PDB entry 2GRR | X-ray diffraction, 1.30 A resolution | chains A and B

[Chain A]
Protein: Ubiquitin-conjugating enzyme E2 I
Source organism: Homo sapiens
Notes: EC 6.3.2.19
UniProtKB: P63279 (UBE2I_HUMAN); residue numbers follow UniProt; this construct covers 1-158
Sequence (161 residues; row label = number of the first residue in the row; numbers below 1 keep their minus sign (Gly-2 is residue -2)):
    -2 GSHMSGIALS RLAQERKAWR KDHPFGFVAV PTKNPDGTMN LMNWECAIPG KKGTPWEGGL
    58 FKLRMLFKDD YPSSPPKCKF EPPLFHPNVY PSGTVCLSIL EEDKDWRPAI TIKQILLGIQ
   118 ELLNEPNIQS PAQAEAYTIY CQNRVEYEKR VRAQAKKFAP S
Unresolved in the structure: -2 to 0, 158
Construct notes: cloning artifact (-2 to 0); engineered mutation Ser127 (Asp in P63279)
UniProt features mapped onto this chain:
  - region: Arg13 to Lys18 (Interaction with SUMO1)
  - active site: Cys93 (Glycyl thioester intermediate)
  - site: Ile4 (Interaction with RANBP2), Val25 (Interaction with RANBP2), Leu57 (Interaction with RANBP2), Asp100, Lys101 (Substrate binding)
  - modified residue: Ser2 (N-acetylserine), Lys65 (N6-acetyllysine), Ser71 (Phosphoserine)
  - cross-link (Glycyl lysine isopeptide (Lys-Gly)): Lys18 (interchain with G-Cter in SUMO2), Lys48 (interchain with G-Cter in SUMO2), Lys49 (interchain with G-Cter in SUMO1), Lys101 (interchain with G-Cter in SUMO2)
  - mutagenesis: Arg13 to Lys14 (Impairs binding to SUMO1 and catalytic activity), Arg17 to Lys18 (Impairs binding to SUMO1 and catalytic activity), Phe22 (F22A: Impairs binding to RANBP2), Val25 (V25A: Impairs binding to RANBP2), Val27 (V27A: Impairs binding to RANBP2), Glu42 (E42A: Slightly impairs binding to RANBP2), Lys48 (K48A: Slightly impairs binding to RANBP2), Glu54 (E54A: Slightly impairs binding to RANBP2), Leu57 (L57A: Impairs binding to RANBP2), Lys59 (K59A: Impairs binding to RANBP2), Arg61 (R61A: Slightly impairs binding to RANBP2), Asn85 (N85Q: Impairs catalytic activity), 3 further mutagenesis entries in UniProt

[Chain B]
Protein: Ran GTPase-activating protein 1
Source organism: Homo sapiens
Notes: fragment: C-terminal domain (RESIDUES 419-587)
UniProtKB: P46060 (RGP1_HUMAN); residues 419-587 here = UniProt positions 419-587
Sequence (170 residues; numbered 418 to 587; the number before each row is that of its first residue):
   418 STGEPAPVLS SPPPADVSTF LAFPSPEKLL RLGPKSSVLI AQQTDTSDPE KVVSAFLKVS
   478 SVFKDEATVR MAVQDAVDAL MQKAFNSSSF NSNTFLTRLL VHMGLLKSED KVKAIANLYG
   538 PLMALNHMVQ QDYFPKALAP LLLAFVTKPN SALESCSFAR HSLLQTLYKV
Unresolved in the structure: 418-430
Construct notes: cloning artifact (418)
UniProt features mapped onto this chain:
  - motif: Leu523 to Glu526 (SUMO conjugation)
  - site (Hydrophobic interaction with UBE2I): Phe562, Lys565
  - modified residue: Ser428 (Phosphoserine), Ser435 (Phosphoserine), Thr436 (Phosphothreonine), Ser442 (Phosphoserine), Lys524 (N6-acetyllysine)
  - cross-link (Glycyl lysine isopeptide (Lys-Gly)): Lys452 (interchain with G-Cter in SUMO2), Lys524 (interchain with G-Cter in SUMO1), Lys586 (interchain with G-Cter in SUMO2)
  - mutagenesis: Lys524 (K524R: Loss of cross-link to SUMO1. Abolishes association with nuclear pores during interphase, and with mitotic spindles during mitosis)

[Chain A / chain B interface]
Residue-residue contacts (22; chain A residue first):
  Tyr87(A) with Lys524(B); Ser525(B), hydrogen bond (side chain-backbone); Glu526(B)
  Ser89(A) with Glu526(B), hydrogen bond
  Thr91(A) with Glu526(B), hydrogen bond
  Cys93(A) with Lys524(B), hydrogen bond
  Gln126(A) with Lys565(B), hydrogen bond (backbone-side chain)
  Ser127(A) with Lys524(B), hydrogen bond
  Pro128(A) with Leu523(B); Lys524(B); Phe562(B), hydrophobic; Lys565(B)
  Ala129(A) with Lys524(B)
  Ala131(A) with Phe562(B), hydrophobic
  Tyr134(A) with Ala561(B); Phe562(B), hydrophobic; Lys565(B)
  Thr135(A) with Pro557(B); Leu558(B); Ala561(B)
  Gln139(A) with Pro557(B), hydrogen bond (side chain-backbone); Ala561(B)
Also at the interface, not in a pair above, chain A (15 interface residues in all): Ile125, Gln130, Glu132
Also at the interface, not in a pair above, chain B (10 interface residues in all): Leu517

[In short]
The interface between chain A and chain B involves 15 residues on one side and 10 on the other; the contacts
include 7 hydrogen bonds. Polar pairs include Tyr87(A)-Ser525(B), Ser89(A)-Glu526(B) and Thr91(A)-Glu526(B).
Here chain A is Ubiquitin-conjugating enzyme E2 I and chain B is Ran GTPase-activating protein 1, both from
Homo sapiens. Entry 2GRR (Crystal Structure of human RanGAP1-Ubc9-D127S) was determined by X-ray diffraction,
deposited together with 2GRN, 2GRO, 2GRP and 2GRQ.
